Entry 8K25 (electron microscopy, 3.40 A resolution); this record covers chains A and d of the 8 polymer chains in the assembly.

[Chain A]
Molecule: HD Cas3-type domain-containing protein
From: Vibrio phage ICP1_2004_A
UniProt: F1D5V9 (F1D5V9_9CAUD); residues 1-81 here = UniProt positions 1-81
Amino-acid sequence (81 residues; numbered 1 to 81; the number before each row is that of its first residue):
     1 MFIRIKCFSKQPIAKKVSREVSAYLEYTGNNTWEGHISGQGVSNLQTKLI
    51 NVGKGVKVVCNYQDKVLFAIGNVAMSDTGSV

[Chain d]
Molecule: Cas1
From: Vibrio phage ICP1_2004_A
UniProt: F1D5W0 (F1D5W0_9CAUD); residues 1-296 here = UniProt positions 1-296
Amino-acid sequence (296 residues; each row starts with the number of its first residue):
     1 MQKQILTSQKRNMYILSRCKVLVKNGQVCHLHEDGNVYTVPYANTVFIGL
    51 AEGTSITNEAMSMLAANGVIVFWTKGGGYDMFAADIICHLPQADYRPTKY
   101 MQNWVRLWLDEEKKLSAAKEILKMRVDSLSTHVHDFGVDVENKRVSSIVN
   151 KFDKGVTQATSFESLLGHEGTFVKSLYKEYALEYEIEFKRDHKSADNYNK
   201 FLTLGNYYAYGIARSSLWALGIDNSFPLLHGSTRRGGLVFDVADIIKTSI
   251 ILPLAFHAADQGMSNTEFKRSCVAYFDKNDILAYLINNIKRLCMEN
Disordered / not traced: 76-82

[Interface between chain A and chain d]
Residue-residue contacts - 19 pairs, chain A then chain d:
  Arg-19(A) with Asn-25(d)
  Ser-22(A) with Thr-39(d); Val-40(d); Pro-41(d); Tyr-42(d)
  Ala-23(A) with Pro-41(d); Tyr-42(d), hydrogen bond (backbone-backbone); Ala-43(d), hydrogen bond (backbone-backbone); Asn-44(d), hydrogen bond (backbone-backbone)
  Tyr-24(A) with Gln-4(d); Ile-5(d), hydrogen bond (side chain-backbone); Pro-41(d); Asn-44(d)
  Leu-25(A) with Pro-41(d)
  His-36(A) with Arg-11(d); Asp-277(d)
  Ser-38(A) with Gln-9(d)
  Gln-40(A) with Gln-9(d)
  Asn-44(A) with Ile-5(d)
Interface residues without a listed pair, chain A (13 interface residues in all): Lys-15, Glu-26, Tyr-27, Gly-41
Interface residues without a listed pair, chain d (16 interface residues in all): Asn-12, Gly-26, Gln-27, Lys-278

[Overview]
Chain A and chain d form an interface of 13 and 16 residues respectively; the contacts include 4 hydrogen
bonds. Among the polar pairs are Tyr-24(A)/Ile-5(d), Ala-23(A)/Tyr-42(d) and Ala-23(A)/Ala-43(d).
Chain A is HD Cas3-type domain-containing protein and chain d is Cas1, both from Vibrio phage ICP1_2004_A; the
structure, Structure of Cas1-Cas2-dsDNA complex, was determined by electron microscopy.
